7EO2 - chains C and E of the 5 polymer chains in the assembly; structure by electron microscopy, 2.89 A resolution.

# Chain C
Molecule: Guanine nucleotide-binding protein G(I)/G(S)/G(T) subunit beta-1
From: Homo sapiens
UniProtKB: P62873 (GBB1_HUMAN); numbering as in UniProt (aligned over 2-340)
Amino-acid sequence (345 residues; each row starts with the number of its first residue; numbers below 1 keep their minus sign (Met-4 is residue -4)):
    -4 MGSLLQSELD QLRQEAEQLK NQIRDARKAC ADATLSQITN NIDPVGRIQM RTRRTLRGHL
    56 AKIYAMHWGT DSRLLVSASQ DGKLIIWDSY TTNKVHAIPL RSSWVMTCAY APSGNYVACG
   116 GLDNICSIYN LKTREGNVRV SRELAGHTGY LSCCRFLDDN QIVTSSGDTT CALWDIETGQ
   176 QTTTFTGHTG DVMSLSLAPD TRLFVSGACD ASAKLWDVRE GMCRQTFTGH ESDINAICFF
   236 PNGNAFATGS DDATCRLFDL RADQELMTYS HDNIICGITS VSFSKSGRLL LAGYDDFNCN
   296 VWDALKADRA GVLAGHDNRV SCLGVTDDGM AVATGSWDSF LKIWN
Not modelled in the structure: -4 to 3
Sequence notes: initiating methionine (-4); expression tag (-3 to 1)
Swiss-Prot annotation at these positions:
  - modified residue: Ser2 (N-acetylserine), His266 (Phosphohistidine)
  - natural variant: Leu30 (L30F: In MRD42; uncertain significance), Arg52 (R52G: In MRD42), Gly64 (G64V: In MRD42), Asp76 (D76E: In MRD42; D76G: In MRD42), Gly77 (G77S: In MRD42), Lys78 (K78R: In MRD42), Ile80 (I80N: In MRD42; I80T: In MRD42), His91 (H91R: In MRD42; uncertain significance), Ala92 (A92T: In MRD42), Pro94 (P94S: In MRD42), Leu95 (L95P: In MRD42), Arg96 (R96L: In MRD42), 5 further natural variant entries in UniProt

# Chain E
Molecule: scFv16
From: Homo sapiens
Notes: antibody fragment or engineered binder
Amino-acid sequence (247 residues; row label = number of the first residue in the row; note: 3 numbers in that range are skipped by the numbering (no residue carries them; nothing is unmodelled there); a row labelled like 120A-120P holds insertion residues (120A, then the next letters in order)):
     2 VQLVESGGGL VQPGGSRKLS CSASGFAFSS FGMHWVRQAP EKGLEWVAYI SSGSGTIYYA
    62 DTVKGRFTIS RDDPKNTLFL QMTSLRSEDT AMYYCVRSIY YYGSSPFDFW GQGTTLTVS
120A-120P AGGGGSGGGGSGGGGS
   124 SDIVMTQATS SVPVTPGESV SISCRSSKSL LHSNGNTYLY WFLQRPGQSP QLLIYRMSNL
   184 ASGVPDRFSG SGSGTAFTLT ISRLEAEDVG VYYCMQHLEY PLTFGAGTKL EL
Not modelled in the structure: 120A-120P
Cystine bridges: Cys147-Cys217

# Chain C / chain E interface
Residue-residue contacts - 9 pairs, chain C then chain E:
  Arg68(C) - Tyr103(E)
  Leu69(C) - Tyr103(E)  hydrophobic
  Asp83(C) - Tyr103(E)
  Val90(C) - Tyr102(E)  hydrophobic
  Arg129(C) - Arg98(E)
  Arg129(C) - Asp109(E)  salt bridge
  Glu130(C) - Gly26(E)
  Glu130(C) - Phe27(E)
  Glu130(C) - Ala28(E)  hydrogen bond (backbone-backbone)
Interface residues without a listed pair, chain C (9 interface residues in all): Asp66, His91, Gly131
Interface residues without a listed pair, chain E (10 interface residues in all): Val2, Phe32, Phe110

# Summary
9 residues of chain C face 10 of chain E across their interface, with 1 hydrogen bond and 1 salt bridge. Among
the polar pairs are Arg129(C)-Asp109(E) and Glu130(C)-Ala28(E).
Chain C is Guanine nucleotide-binding protein G(I)/G(S)/G(T) subunit beta-1 and chain E is scFv16, both from
Homo sapiens; the structure, Cryo-EM of Sphingosine 1-phosphate receptor 1 / Gi complex bound to FTY720p, was
determined by electron microscopy, deposited together with 7EO4 and 7WF7.
